Entry 5H9E (X-ray diffraction, 3.21 A resolution); this record covers chains I and N of the 14 polymer chains in the assembly.

== Chain I ==
Name: CRISPR system Cascade subunit CasC
Source organism: Escherichia coli (strain K12)
UniProt: Q46899 (CASC_ECOLI); residues 1-363 here = UniProt positions 1-363
Sequence (363 residues; row label = number of the first residue in the row):
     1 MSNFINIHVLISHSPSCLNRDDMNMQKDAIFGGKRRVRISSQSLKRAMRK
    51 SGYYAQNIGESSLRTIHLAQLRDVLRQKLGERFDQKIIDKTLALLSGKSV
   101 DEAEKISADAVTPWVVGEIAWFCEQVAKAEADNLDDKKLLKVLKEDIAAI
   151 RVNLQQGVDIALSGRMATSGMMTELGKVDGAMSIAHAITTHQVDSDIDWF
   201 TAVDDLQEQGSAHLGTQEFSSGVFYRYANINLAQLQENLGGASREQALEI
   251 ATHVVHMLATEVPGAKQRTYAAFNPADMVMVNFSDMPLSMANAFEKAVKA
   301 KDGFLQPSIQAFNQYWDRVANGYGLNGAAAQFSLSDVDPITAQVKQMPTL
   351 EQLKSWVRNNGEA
Not modelled in the structure: 1, 98-106, 362-363

== Chain N ==
Molecule: DNA (47-MER) Target
Sequence (47 nucleotides; each row starts with the number of its first residue):
     1 CTGTTGGCAAGCCAGGATCTGAACAATACCGTCATCGAGCACTGCAC
Not modelled in the structure: 41-47

== Chain I / chain N interface ==
Pairs across the interface (11):
  Trp199(I) - DT27(N)  base contact
  Gln207(I) - DA26(N)  sugar contact
  Gln209(I) - DC24(N)  base contact
  Gln209(I) - DA25(N)  sugar contact
  Gly210(I) - DA25(N)  base contact
  Gly210(I) - DA26(N)  base contact
  Ser211(I) - DA26(N)  hydrogen bond to the base
  His213(I) - DT27(N)  phosphate contact
  His213(I) - DA28(N)  stacking on the base
  Leu214(I) - DA26(N)  base contact
  Leu214(I) - DT27(N)  base contact
Also at the interface, not in a pair above, chain I (10 interface residues in all): Ala212, Gly215, Thr216

== In short ==
10 residues of chain I and 5 residues of chain N are in contact; the contacts include 1 hydrogen bond and 1
aromatic stacking contact. The hydrogen-bonded pair is Ser211(I)-DA26(N).
Chain I is CRISPR system Cascade subunit CasC (Escherichia coli (strain K12)) and chain N is DNA (47-MER)
Target; the structure, Crystal structure of E. coli Cascade bound to a PAM-containing dsDNA target (32-nt
spacer) at 3.20 ..., was determined by X-ray diffraction (same publication as 5H9F).
